5HMG - chains A and F of the 6 polymer chains in the assembly; structure by X-ray diffraction, 3.20 A resolution.

[Chain A]
Molecule: Hemagglutinin HA1 chain
Organism: Influenza A virus (A/Aichi/2/1968(H3N2))
Reference sequence: P03437 (HEMA_I68A0); residues 1-328 here correspond to UniProt positions 17-344 (UniProt number = residue number + 16)
Amino-acid sequence (328 residues; each row starts with the number of its first residue):
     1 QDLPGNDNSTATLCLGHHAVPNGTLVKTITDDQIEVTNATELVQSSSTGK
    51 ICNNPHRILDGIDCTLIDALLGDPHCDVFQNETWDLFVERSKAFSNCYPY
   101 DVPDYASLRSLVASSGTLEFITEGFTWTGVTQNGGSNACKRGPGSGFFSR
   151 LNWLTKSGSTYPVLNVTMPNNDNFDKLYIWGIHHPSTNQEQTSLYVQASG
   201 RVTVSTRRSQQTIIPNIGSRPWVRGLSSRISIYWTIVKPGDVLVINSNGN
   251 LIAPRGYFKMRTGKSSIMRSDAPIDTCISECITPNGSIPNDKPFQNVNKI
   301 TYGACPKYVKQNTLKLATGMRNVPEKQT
Disulfides: Cys52-Cys277, Cys64-Cys76, Cys97-Cys139, Cys281-Cys305
Covalent attachments: N-acetylglucosamine (NAG) linked to Asn38, Asn81, Asn285; glycan linked to Asn165
Small-molecule neighbours: N-acetyl-alpha-neuraminic acid (SIA): Tyr98, Gly135, Ser136, Asn137, Ala138, Trp153, Thr155, His183, Glu190, Leu194, Leu226, Ser228
UniProt features mapped onto this chain:
  - glycosylation (N-linked (GlcNAc...) asparagine): Asn8, Asn22, Asn38, Asn81, Asn165, Asn285

[Chain F]
Molecule: Hemagglutinin HA2 chain
Organism: Influenza A virus (A/Aichi/2/1968(H3N2))
Reference sequence: P03437 (HEMA_I68A0); residues 1-175 here correspond to UniProt positions 346-520 (UniProt number = residue number + 345)
Amino-acid sequence (175 residues; numbered 1 to 175; the number before each row is that of its first residue):
     1 GLFGAIAGFIENGWEGMIDGWYGFRHQNSEGTGQAADLKSTQAAIDQING
    51 KLNRVIEKTNEKFHQIEKEFSEVEGRIQDLEKYVEDTKIDLWSYNAELLV
   101 ALENQHTIDLTGSEMNKLFEKTRRQLRENAEEMGNGCFKIYHKCDNACIE
   151 SIRNGTYDHDVYRDEALNNRFQIKG
Disulfides: Cys144-Cys148
Covalent attachments: N-acetylglucosamine (NAG) linked to Asn154
Differences from the reference sequence: conflict Gly112 (Asp457 in P03437)
UniProt features mapped onto this chain:
  - glycosylation: Asn154 (N-linked (GlcNAc...) asparagine)

[Chain A / chain F interface]
Pairs across the interface - 10 pairs, chain A then chain F:
  Gln1(A) - Gly175(F)  hydrogen bond (backbone-backbone)
  Asp2(A) - Gly175(F)
  Ser107(A) - Glu74(F)
  Ser107(A) - Gly75(F)
  Ser107(A) - Arg76(F)  hydrogen bond (side chain-backbone)
  Ser110(A) - Asp79(F)  hydrogen bond
  Leu111(A) - Val73(F)  hydrophobic
  Trp234(A) - Val73(F)
  Ile236(A) - Val73(F)  hydrophobic
  Lys238(A) - Ser71(F)  hydrogen bond (side chain-backbone)
Interface residues without a listed pair, chain A (9 interface residues in all): Ala106

[In short]
9 residues of chain A and 7 residues of chain F are in contact, with 4 hydrogen bonds. Polar pairs include
Gln1(A)-Gly175(F), Ser107(A)-Arg76(F) and Ser110(A)-Asp79(F). Chain A binds N-acetyl-alpha-neuraminic acid.
Covalently linked N-acetylglucosamine: at Asn38(A), Asn81(A) and Asn285(A). Covalently linked
N-acetylglucosamine: at Asn154(F).
Here chain A is Hemagglutinin HA1 chain and chain F is Hemagglutinin HA2 chain, both from Influenza A virus
(A/Aichi/2/1968(H3N2)). Entry 5HMG (Refinement of the influenza virus hemagglutinin by simulated annealing)
was determined by X-ray diffraction together with 2HMG, 3HMG and 4HMG from the same study.
